PDB entry 5GIN | X-ray diffraction, 3.31 A resolution | chains B and D of the 10 polymer chains in the assembly

[Chain B]
Name: C/D box methylation guide ribonucleoprotein complex aNOP56 subunit
From: Sulfolobus solfataricus
UniProt: A0A0E3MJI1 (A0A0E3MJI1_SULSF); residues 4-380 here correspond to UniProt positions 3-379 (UniProt number = residue number - 1)
Chain sequence (388 residues; row label = number of the first residue in the row):
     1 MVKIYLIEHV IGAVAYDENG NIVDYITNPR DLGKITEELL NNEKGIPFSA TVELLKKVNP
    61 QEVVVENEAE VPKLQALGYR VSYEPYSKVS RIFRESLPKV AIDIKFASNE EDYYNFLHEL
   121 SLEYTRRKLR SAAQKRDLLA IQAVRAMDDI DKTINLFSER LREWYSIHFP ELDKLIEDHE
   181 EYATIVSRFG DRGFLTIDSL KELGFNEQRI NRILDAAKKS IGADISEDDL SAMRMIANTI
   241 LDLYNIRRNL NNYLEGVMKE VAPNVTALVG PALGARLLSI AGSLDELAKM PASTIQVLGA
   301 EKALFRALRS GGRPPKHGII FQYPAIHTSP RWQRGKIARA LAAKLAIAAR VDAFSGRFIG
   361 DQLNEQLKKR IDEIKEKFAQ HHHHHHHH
Not modelled in the structure: 1-2, 378-388
Differences from the reference sequence: initiating methionine (1); expression tag (2-3, 381-388)

[Chain D]
Name: 50S ribosomal protein L7Ae
From: Sulfolobus solfataricus
UniProt: A0A0E3JZF7 (A0A0E3JZF7_SULSF); residues 6-130 here correspond to UniProt positions 3-127 (UniProt number = residue number - 3)
Chain sequence (130 residues; row label = number of the first residue in the row):
     1 MDAMSKASYV KFEVPQDLAD KVLEAVRKAK ESGKIKKGTN ETTKAVERGQ AKLVIIAEDV
    61 QPEEIVAHLP LLCDEKKIPY VYVSSKKALG EACGLQVATA SAAILEPGEA KDLVDEIIKR
   121 VNEIKGKTSS
Not modelled in the structure: 1-6, 129-130
Differences from the reference sequence: initiating methionine (1); expression tag (2-5)

[Chain B / chain D interface]
Residue-residue contacts (28):
  K3(B) - T128(D)
  E68(B) - K125(D)  salt bridge
  S82(B) - G126(D)
  S82(B) - T128(D)  hydrogen bond
  Y83(B) - K125(D)
  Y83(B) - G126(D)  hydrogen bond (backbone-backbone)
  Y83(B) - K127(D)
  Y83(B) - T128(D)  hydrogen bond (backbone-backbone)
  E84(B) - T128(D)
  P85(B) - K127(D)
  K289(B) - T43(D)
  K289(B) - E47(D)
  K289(B) - L71(D)
  K289(B) - E75(D)  salt bridge
  P291(B) - N40(D)
  P291(B) - T43(D)
  P291(B) - K44(D)
  P291(B) - E47(D)
  A292(B) - N40(D)
  S293(B) - K44(D)
  I347(B) - I65(D)  hydrophobic
  R350(B) - N40(D)
  R350(B) - E64(D)
  R350(B) - I65(D)  hydrogen bond (side chain-backbone)
  R350(B) - H68(D)  hydrogen bond
  V351(B) - E64(D)
  F354(B) - H68(D)
  F354(B) - L71(D)  hydrophobic
Also at the interface, not in a pair above, chain B (18 interface residues in all): V64, A288, G356, I359
Also at the interface, not in a pair above, chain D (18 interface residues in all): T39, P62, A67, L72, D74

[In short]
The chain B/chain D interface involves 18 residues from each chain, with 5 hydrogen bonds and 2 salt bridges.
Polar contacts include E68(B)-K125(D), K289(B)-E75(D) and S82(B)-T128(D).
Chain B is C/D box methylation guide ribonucleoprotein complex aNOP56 subunit and chain D is 50S ribosomal
protein L7Ae, both from Sulfolobus solfataricus; the structure, Crystal structure of box C/D RNP with 12 nt
guide regions and 9 nt substrates, was determined by X-ray diffraction (same publication as 5GIO and 5GIP).
